5IL0 - chains A and B; structure by X-ray diffraction, 1.88 A resolution.

== Chain A ==
Name: METTL3
Organism: Homo sapiens
Notes: EC 2.1.1.62
UniProt: Q86U44 (MTA70_HUMAN); residue numbers follow UniProt; this construct covers 369-400, 402-580
Chain sequence (212 residues; each row starts with the number of its first residue; note: 1 number in that range is skipped by the numbering (no residue carries it; nothing is unmodelled there)):
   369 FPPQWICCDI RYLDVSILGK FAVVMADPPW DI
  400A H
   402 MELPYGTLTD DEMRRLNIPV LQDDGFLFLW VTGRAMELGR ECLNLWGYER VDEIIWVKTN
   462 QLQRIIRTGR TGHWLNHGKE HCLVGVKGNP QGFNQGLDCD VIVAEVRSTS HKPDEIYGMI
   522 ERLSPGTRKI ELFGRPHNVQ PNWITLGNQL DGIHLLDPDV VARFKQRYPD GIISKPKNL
Unresolved in the structure: 580
Curated features (UniProtKB/Swiss-Prot):
  - region: Pro396 to Thr410 (Gate loop 1), Glu450 to Glu454 (Interaction with METTL14), Gln462 to Gly479 (Interphase loop), Gln464 to Lys480 (Interaction with METTL14), Arg465 to His478 (Positively charged region required for RNA-binding), Val507 to Asp515 (Gate loop 2)
  - binding site (S-adenosyl-L-methionine): Asp377, Ile378, Asp395, Lys513, Arg536 to Asn539, Asn549, Gln550
  - site (Interaction with METTL14): Glu438, Arg441

== Chain B ==
Name: METTL14
Organism: Homo sapiens
Notes: EC 2.1.1.62
UniProt: Q9HCE5 (MET14_HUMAN); numbering as in UniProt (aligned over 109-408)
Chain sequence (300 residues; each row starts with the number of its first residue):
   109 GTQSLNPHND YCQHFVDTGH RPQNFIRDVG LADRFEEYPK LRELIRLKDE LIAKSNTPPM
   169 YLQADIEAFD IRELTPKFDV ILLEPPLEEY YRETGITANE KCWTWDDIMK LEIDEIAAPR
   229 SFIFLWCGSG EGLDLGRVCL RKWGYRRCED ICWIKTNKNN PGKTKTLDPK AVFQRTKEHC
   289 LMGIKGTVKR STDGDFIHAN VDIDLIITEE PEIGNIEKPV EIFHIIEHFC LGRRRLHLFG
   349 RDSTIRPGWL TVGPTLTNSN YNAETYASYF SAPNSYLTGC TEEIERLRPK SPPPKSKSDR
Unresolved in the structure: 109-115, 201-204, 273, 403-408
Modified / non-standard residues: Ser399 (phosphoserine; SEP)
Curated features (UniProtKB/Swiss-Prot):
  - region: Arg135, Asp136 (Interaction with METTL3), Ser237, Gly238 (Interaction with METTL3), Arg245 to Arg254 (Positively charged region required for RNA-binding), Arg255 to Asp258 (Interaction with METTL3), Lys278 to His287 (Interaction with METTL3), Lys297, Arg298 (Positively charged region required for RNA-binding), Asn308 to Asp312 (Interaction with METTL3)
  - site (Interaction with METTL3): Tyr146, Asp242, Arg245, Arg298, Ser399
  - modified residue: Ser399 (Phosphoserine)

== Chain A / chain B interface ==
Residue-residue contacts - 119 pairs, chain A then chain B:
  Phe427(A) - Val280(B)  hydrophobic
  Phe429(A) - Phe281(B)  hydrophobic
  Gly434(A) - Arg255(B)  hydrogen bond (backbone-side chain)
  Met437(A) - Arg245(B)
  Met437(A) - Arg255(B)
  Glu438(A) - Arg245(B)  salt bridge
  Glu438(A) - Arg255(B)  salt bridge
  Arg441(A) - Leu241(B)
  Arg441(A) - Asp242(B)  salt bridge
  Arg441(A) - Arg245(B)
  Glu450(A) - Lys278(B)  salt bridge
  Arg451(A) - Gly238(B)  hydrogen bond (side chain-backbone)
  Arg451(A) - Leu241(B)
  Arg451(A) - Asp242(B)  salt bridge
  Val452(A) - Lys278(B)
  Val452(A) - Ala279(B)
  Val452(A) - Arg283(B)  hydrogen bond (backbone-side chain)
  Asp453(A) - Ala279(B)
  Asp453(A) - Val280(B)  hydrogen bond (side chain-backbone)
  Asp453(A) - Phe281(B)  hydrogen bond (side chain-backbone)
  Asp453(A) - Arg283(B)  salt bridge
  Glu454(A) - Leu241(B)
  Glu454(A) - Lys285(B)  hydrogen bond (backbone-side chain)
  Glu454(A) - His287(B)
  Ile455(A) - Phe281(B)  hydrophobic
  Ile456(A) - Cys260(B)  hydrophobic
  Ile456(A) - Ile262(B)  hydrophobic
  Ile456(A) - Lys285(B)
  Val458(A) - Ile134(B)  hydrophobic
  Val458(A) - Leu313(B)  hydrophobic
  Leu463(A) - Arg135(B)
  Gln464(A) - Phe133(B)
  Gln464(A) - Ile134(B)
  Gln464(A) - Arg135(B)  hydrogen bond (backbone-backbone)
  Arg465(A) - Arg135(B)
  Arg465(A) - Asp136(B)
  Arg465(A) - Glu145(B)  salt bridge
  Arg465(A) - Tyr146(B)  hydrogen bond
  Ile466(A) - Ile134(B)  hydrophobic
  Ile466(A) - Ile311(B)  hydrophobic
  Ile467(A) - Ile311(B)
  Arg468(A) - Asp136(B)
  Arg468(A) - Val137(B)
  Arg468(A) - Arg142(B)
  Arg468(A) - Phe143(B)
  Arg468(A) - Ile311(B)
  Thr469(A) - Leu149(B)
  Gly470(A) - Asn308(B)
  Arg471(A) - Arg298(B)
  Arg471(A) - Asn308(B)
  Arg471(A) - Pro397(B)
  Arg471(A) - Lys398(B)
  Arg471(A) - Ser399(B)
  Arg471(A) - Pro400(B)
  Thr472(A) - Asn308(B)
  Gly473(A) - Arg298(B)  hydrogen bond (backbone-side chain)
  Gly473(A) - Asn308(B)  hydrogen bond (backbone-side chain)
  His474(A) - Glu257(B)
  His474(A) - Arg298(B)  hydrogen bond (backbone-side chain)
  His474(A) - Ala307(B)
  Trp475(A) - Cys256(B)
  Trp475(A) - Glu257(B)  hydrogen bond (backbone-side chain)
  Trp475(A) - Ile292(B)  hydrophobic
  Trp475(A) - Val296(B)
  Trp475(A) - Ile305(B)  hydrophobic
  Trp475(A) - Ala307(B)
  Trp475(A) - Asn308(B)  hydrogen bond (backbone-backbone)
  Trp475(A) - Phe337(B)
  Leu476(A) - Glu257(B)  hydrogen bond (backbone-side chain)
  Leu476(A) - Ile259(B)  hydrophobic
  Leu476(A) - Asp310(B)
  Leu476(A) - Ile333(B)  hydrophobic
  Asn477(A) - Asn308(B)  hydrogen bond
  Asn477(A) - Asp310(B)  hydrogen bond (backbone-backbone)
  Asn477(A) - Ile311(B)
  Asn477(A) - Asp312(B)  hydrogen bond (backbone-backbone)
  His478(A) - Glu257(B)  salt bridge
  His478(A) - Ile311(B)
  His478(A) - Asp312(B)
  Gly479(A) - Ile311(B)
  Gly479(A) - Asp312(B)  hydrogen bond (backbone-side chain)
  Gly479(A) - Leu313(B)
  Lys480(A) - Asp258(B)  hydrogen bond (side chain-backbone)
  Lys480(A) - Cys260(B)
  Lys480(A) - Asp312(B)  salt bridge
  Lys480(A) - Leu313(B)
  His482(A) - Asp258(B)
  Gln496(A) - Val280(B)
  Gly497(A) - Val280(B)  hydrogen bond (backbone-backbone)
  Gly497(A) - Gln282(B)
  Leu498(A) - Phe123(B)
  Leu498(A) - Val124(B)
  Asp499(A) - Cys120(B)
  Asp499(A) - Val124(B)
  Asp499(A) - Phe281(B)
  Asp499(A) - Gln282(B)  hydrogen bond (backbone-backbone)
  Cys500(A) - Phe123(B)  hydrophobic
  Cys500(A) - Arg129(B)
  Cys500(A) - Gln282(B)
  Cys500(A) - Thr284(B)
  Asp501(A) - Gln282(B)  hydrogen bond (backbone-backbone)
  Asp501(A) - Arg283(B)
  Asp501(A) - Thr284(B)  hydrogen bond
  Asp501(A) - Lys285(B)  salt bridge
  Val502(A) - Pro130(B)
  Val502(A) - Gln131(B)
  Val502(A) - Thr284(B)
  Val504(A) - Tyr119(B)
  Val504(A) - Pro130(B)
  Val504(A) - Gln131(B)
  Val504(A) - Ile134(B)  hydrophobic
  Glu516(A) - Asn117(B)
  Glu516(A) - Asp118(B)
  Glu516(A) - Cys120(B)
  Met520(A) - Cys120(B)  hydrophobic
  Met520(A) - Phe281(B)  hydrophobic
  Arg523(A) - Cys120(B)
  Arg523(A) - Gln121(B)  hydrogen bond
  Arg523(A) - Val124(B)
Interface residues without a listed pair, chain A (51 interface residues in all): Arg435, Thr460, Val485, Phe494, Ile503, Arg508, Leu524
Interface residues without a listed pair, chain B (60 interface residues in all): His116, Glu239, Met290, Ile315

== Overview ==
51 residues of chain A and 60 residues of chain B are in contact; the contacts include 24 hydrogen bonds and
10 salt bridges. Polar pairs include Glu438(A)-Arg245(B), Glu438(A)-Arg255(B) and Arg441(A)-Asp242(B). From
UniProt: 10 S-adenosyl-L-methionine-binding residues on chain A.
Chain A is METTL3 and chain B is METTL14, both from Homo sapiens; the structure, Crystal structural of the
METTL3-METTL14 complex for N6-adenosine methylation, was determined by X-ray diffraction.
